7E2C - chains E and F of the 11 polymer chains in the assembly; structure by electron microscopy, 4.18 A resolution (low resolution: residue-level contacts below are approximate; hydrogen-bond / salt-bridge calls are withheld).

# Chain E
Protein: Trafficking protein particle complex subunit 23
From: Saccharomyces cerevisiae (strain ATCC 204508 / S288c)
UniProt: Q03784 (TRS23_YEAST); numbering as in UniProt (aligned over 1-219)
Chain sequence (219 residues; each row starts with the number of its first residue):
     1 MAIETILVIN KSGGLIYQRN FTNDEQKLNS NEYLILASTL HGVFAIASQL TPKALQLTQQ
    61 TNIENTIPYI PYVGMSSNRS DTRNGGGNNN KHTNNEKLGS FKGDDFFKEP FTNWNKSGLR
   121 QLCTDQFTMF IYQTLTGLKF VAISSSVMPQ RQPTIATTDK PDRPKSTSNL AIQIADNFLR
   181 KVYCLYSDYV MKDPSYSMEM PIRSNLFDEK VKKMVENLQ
Unresolved in the structure: 1, 56-64, 76-103, 149-168

# Chain F
Protein: Trafficking protein particle complex subunit BET3
From: Saccharomyces cerevisiae (strain ATCC 204508 / S288c)
UniProt: P36149 (BET3_YEAST); residue numbers follow UniProt; this construct covers 1-193
Chain sequence (193 residues; row label = number of the first residue in the row):
     1 MVSTTQSRSL KAMGEEIWKN KTEKINTELF TLTYGSIVAQ LCQDYERDFN KVNDHLYSMG
    61 YNIGCRLIED FLARTALPRC ENLVKTSEVL SKCAFKIFLN ITPNITNWSH NKDTFSLILD
   121 ENPLADFVEL PMDAMKSLWY SNILCGVLKG SLEMVQLDCD VWFVSDILRG DSQTEIKVKL
   181 NRILKDEIPI GED
Unresolved in the structure: 1-7, 190-193
UniProt features mapped onto this chain:
  - lipidation: Cys80 (S-palmitoyl cysteine)
  - mutagenesis: Cys80 (C80S: Loss of palmitoylation)

# How chain E and chain F interact
Pairs across the interface (36; chain E residue first):
  Phe44(E) with Ile188(F)
  Ser48(E) with Ile188(F)
  Phe106(E) with Asn20(F)
  Phe107(E) with Glu16(F); Ile17(F)
  Phe111(E) with Ala76(F)
  Thr112(E) with Leu77(F); Pro78(F)
  Trp114(E) with Leu77(F); Pro189(F)
  Asn115(E) with Pro189(F)
  Lys116(E) with Pro189(F)
  Ser117(E) with Pro189(F)
  Gln133(E) with Glu187(F); Ile188(F); Pro189(F)
  Thr134(E) with Glu187(F)
  Leu135(E) with Arg79(F); Glu187(F)
  Thr136(E) with Glu69(F)
  Leu138(E) with Glu69(F)
  Arg180(E) with Ala76(F)
  Tyr183(E) with Glu69(F); Leu72(F); Ala73(F)
  Cys184(E) with Ala73(F)
  Ser187(E) with Glu69(F); Asp70(F)
  Asp188(E) with Thr22(F); Asp70(F)
  Met191(E) with Arg66(F)
  Lys192(E) with Asp70(F)
  Asp193(E) with Arg66(F)
  Tyr196(E) with Arg66(F)
  Met198(E) with Cys65(F); Arg66(F)
Also at the interface, not in a pair above, chain E (28 interface residues in all): Lys11, Ala45, Gly137
Also at the interface, not in a pair above, chain F (21 interface residues in all): Ile68, Arg74, Met154, Val155

# In short
28 residues of chain E face 21 of chain F across their interface. From UniProt: one mutagenesis site on chain
F.
Chain E is Trafficking protein particle complex subunit 23 and chain F is Trafficking protein particle complex
subunit BET3, both from Saccharomyces cerevisiae (strain ATCC 204508 / S288c); the structure, Monomer of
TRAPPII (open), was determined by electron microscopy (same publication as 7E2D, 7E8S, 7E8T, 7E93, 7E94 and
7EA3).
